Entry 4RL2 (X-ray diffraction, 2.01 A resolution); this record covers chains A and B.

Chain A (and B):
Name: Beta-lactamase NDM-1
Organism: Klebsiella pneumoniae
Notes: EC 3.5.2.6; chain B of this document is another copy of the same molecule, construct and numbering; everything in this record applies to it too
UniProt: C7C422 (BLAN1_KLEPN); residue numbers follow UniProt; this construct covers 29-270
Chain sequence (246 residues; each row starts with the number of its first residue):
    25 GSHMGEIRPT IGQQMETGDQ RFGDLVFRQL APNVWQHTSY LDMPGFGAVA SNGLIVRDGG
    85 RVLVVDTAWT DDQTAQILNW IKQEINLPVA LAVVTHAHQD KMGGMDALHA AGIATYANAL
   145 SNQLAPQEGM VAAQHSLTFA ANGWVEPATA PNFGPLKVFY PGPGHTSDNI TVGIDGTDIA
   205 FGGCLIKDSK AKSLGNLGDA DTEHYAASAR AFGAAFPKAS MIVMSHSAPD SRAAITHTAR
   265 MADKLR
Not modelled in the structure: 25-29
Construct notes: expression tag (25-28)
Curated features (UniProtKB/Swiss-Prot):
  - binding site (Zn(2+)): H120, H122, D124, H189, C208, H250
  - binding site (substrate): K211, N220
Bound ions: Zn2+ site 1: H120, H122, H189 (together with 3S3); Zn2+ site 2: D124, C208, H250 (together with 3S3)
Residues lining bound ligands:
  - 3S3 ((1R)-2-({(R)-carboxy[(2R,5S)-4-carboxy-5-methyl-5,6-dihydro-2H-1,3-thiazin-2-yl]methyl}amino)-2-oxo-1-phenylethanaminium), molecule 1: T34, P68, G69, F70
  - 3S3, molecule 2: L65, M67, V73, W93, H122, Q123, D124, H189, C208, K211, L218, G219, N220, H250

Chain A / chain B interface:
Contacting residue pairs - 33 pairs, chain A then chain B:
  R32(A) with L221(B); L269(B), hydrogen bond (side chain-backbone)
  P33(A) with S217(B)
  T34(A) with S217(B), hydrogen bond (backbone-side chain); G219(B); N220(B)
  I35(A) with I35(B), hydrophobic
  G36(A) with K216(B); S217(B)
  Q37(A) with K216(B)
  Q38(A) with K216(B); S217(B)
  G69(A) with N220(B), hydrogen bond (backbone-side chain)
  F70(A) with I35(B), hydrophobic; M67(B), hydrophobic; F70(B), hydrophobic; N220(B), hydrogen bond (backbone-side chain)
  G71(A) with N220(B)
  D212(A) with K216(B), salt bridge
  K214(A) with K214(B)
  K216(A) with D212(B)
  S217(A) with T34(B), hydrogen bond (side chain-backbone); Q38(B)
  G219(A) with T34(B)
  N220(A) with T34(B); G69(B), hydrogen bond (side chain-backbone); F70(B), hydrogen bond (side chain-backbone); G71(B)
  L221(A) with R32(B)
  T226(A) with R32(B)
  H250(A) with K216(B)
  S251(A) with K216(B)
  L269(A) with R32(B)
Also at the interface, not in a pair above, chain A (22 interface residues in all): V73
Also at the interface, not in a pair above, chain B (18 interface residues in all): P33, T226

Overview:
22 residues of chain A and 18 residues of chain B are in contact; the contacts include 7 hydrogen bonds and 1
salt bridge. Among the polar pairs are D212(A)-K216(B), R32(A)-L269(B) and T34(A)-S217(B). Chain A binds
compound 3S3.
Both chains are Beta-lactamase NDM-1 (Klebsiella pneumoniae). Entry 4RL2 (Structural and mechanistic insights
into NDM-1 catalyzed hydrolysis of cephalosporins) was determined by X-ray diffraction (same publication as
4RL0 and 4RM5).
